PDB entry 9PAV | electron microscopy, 3.22 A resolution | chains A and C of the 7 polymer chains in the assembly

== Chain A ==
Protein: 6-deoxyerythronolide-B synthase
Source organism: Amycolatopsis mediterranei
Notes: EC 2.3.1.94
Reference sequence: O54666 (O54666_AMYMD); residues 32-1580 here correspond to UniProt positions 631-2179 (UniProt number = residue number + 599)
Chain sequence (1683 residues; row label = number of the first residue in the row):
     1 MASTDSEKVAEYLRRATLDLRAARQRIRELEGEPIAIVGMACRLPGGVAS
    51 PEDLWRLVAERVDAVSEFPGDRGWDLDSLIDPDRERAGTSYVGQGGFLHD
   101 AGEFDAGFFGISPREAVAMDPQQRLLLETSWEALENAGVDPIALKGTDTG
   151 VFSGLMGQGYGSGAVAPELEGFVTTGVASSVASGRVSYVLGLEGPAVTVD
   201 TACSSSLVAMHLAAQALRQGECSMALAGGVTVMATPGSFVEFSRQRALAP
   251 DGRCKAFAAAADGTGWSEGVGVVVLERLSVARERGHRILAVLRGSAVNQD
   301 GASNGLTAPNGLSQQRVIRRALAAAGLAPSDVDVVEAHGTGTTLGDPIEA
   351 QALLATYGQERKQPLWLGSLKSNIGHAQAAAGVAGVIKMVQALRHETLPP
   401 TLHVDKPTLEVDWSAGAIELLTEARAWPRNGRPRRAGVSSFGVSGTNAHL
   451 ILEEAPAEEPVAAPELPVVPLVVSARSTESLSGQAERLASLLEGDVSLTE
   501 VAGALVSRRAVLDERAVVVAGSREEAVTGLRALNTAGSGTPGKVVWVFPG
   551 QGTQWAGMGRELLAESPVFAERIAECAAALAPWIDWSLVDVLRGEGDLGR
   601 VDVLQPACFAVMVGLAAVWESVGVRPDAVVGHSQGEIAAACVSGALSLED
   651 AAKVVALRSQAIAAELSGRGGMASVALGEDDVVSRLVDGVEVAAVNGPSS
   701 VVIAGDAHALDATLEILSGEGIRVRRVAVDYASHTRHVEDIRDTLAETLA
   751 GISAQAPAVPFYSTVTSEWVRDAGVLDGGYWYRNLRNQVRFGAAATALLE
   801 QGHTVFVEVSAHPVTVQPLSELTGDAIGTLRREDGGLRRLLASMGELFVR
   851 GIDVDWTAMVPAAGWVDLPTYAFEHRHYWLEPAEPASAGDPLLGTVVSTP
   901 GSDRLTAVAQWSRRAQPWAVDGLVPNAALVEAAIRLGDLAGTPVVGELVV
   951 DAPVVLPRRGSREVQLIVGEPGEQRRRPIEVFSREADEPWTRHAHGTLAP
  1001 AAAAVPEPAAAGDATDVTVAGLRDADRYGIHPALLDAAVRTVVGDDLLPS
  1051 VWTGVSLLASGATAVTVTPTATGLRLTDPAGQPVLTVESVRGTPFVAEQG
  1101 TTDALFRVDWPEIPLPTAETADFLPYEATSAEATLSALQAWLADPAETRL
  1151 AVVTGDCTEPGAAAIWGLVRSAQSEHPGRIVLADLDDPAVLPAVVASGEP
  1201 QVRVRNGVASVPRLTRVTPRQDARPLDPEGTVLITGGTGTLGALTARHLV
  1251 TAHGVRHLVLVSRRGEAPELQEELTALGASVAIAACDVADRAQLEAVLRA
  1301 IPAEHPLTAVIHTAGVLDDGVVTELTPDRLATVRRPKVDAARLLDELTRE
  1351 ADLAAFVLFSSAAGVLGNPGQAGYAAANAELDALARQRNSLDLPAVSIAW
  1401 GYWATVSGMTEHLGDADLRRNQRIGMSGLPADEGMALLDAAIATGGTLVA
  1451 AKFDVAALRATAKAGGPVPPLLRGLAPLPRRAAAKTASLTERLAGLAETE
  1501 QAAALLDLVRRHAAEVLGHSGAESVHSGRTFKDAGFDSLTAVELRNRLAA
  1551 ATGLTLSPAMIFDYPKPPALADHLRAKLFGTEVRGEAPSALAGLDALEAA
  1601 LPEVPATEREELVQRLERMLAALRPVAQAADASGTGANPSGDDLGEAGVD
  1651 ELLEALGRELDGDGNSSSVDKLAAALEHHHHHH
Not modelled in the structure: 884-889, 1479-1683
Construct notes: expression tag (1-31, 1581-1683)
Reported in the primary citation:
  - catalytic residues: C203

== Chain C ==
Protein: 6-deoxyerythronolide-B synthase
Source organism: Amycolatopsis mediterranei
Notes: EC 2.3.1.94
Reference sequence: O54666 (O54666_AMYMD); residues 32-1580 here correspond to UniProt positions 631-2179 (UniProt number = residue number + 599)
Chain sequence (1683 residues; each row starts with the number of its first residue):
     1 MASTDSEKVAEYLRRATLDLRAARQRIRELEGEPIAIVGMACRLPGGVAS
    51 PEDLWRLVAERVDAVSEFPGDRGWDLDSLIDPDRERAGTSYVGQGGFLHD
   101 AGEFDAGFFGISPREAVAMDPQQRLLLETSWEALENAGVDPIALKGTDTG
   151 VFSGLMGQGYGSGAVAPELEGFVTTGVASSVASGRVSYVLGLEGPAVTVD
   201 TACSSSLVAMHLAAQALRQGECSMALAGGVTVMATPGSFVEFSRQRALAP
   251 DGRCKAFAAAADGTGWSEGVGVVVLERLSVARERGHRILAVLRGSAVNQD
   301 GASNGLTAPNGLSQQRVIRRALAAAGLAPSDVDVVEAHGTGTTLGDPIEA
   351 QALLATYGQERKQPLWLGSLKSNIGHAQAAAGVAGVIKMVQALRHETLPP
   401 TLHVDKPTLEVDWSAGAIELLTEARAWPRNGRPRRAGVSSFGVSGTNAHL
   451 ILEEAPAEEPVAAPELPVVPLVVSARSTESLSGQAERLASLLEGDVSLTE
   501 VAGALVSRRAVLDERAVVVAGSREEAVTGLRALNTAGSGTPGKVVWVFPG
   551 QGTQWAGMGRELLAESPVFAERIAECAAALAPWIDWSLVDVLRGEGDLGR
   601 VDVLQPACFAVMVGLAAVWESVGVRPDAVVGHSQGEIAAACVSGALSLED
   651 AAKVVALRSQAIAAELSGRGGMASVALGEDDVVSRLVDGVEVAAVNGPSS
   701 VVIAGDAHALDATLEILSGEGIRVRRVAVDYASHTRHVEDIRDTLAETLA
   751 GISAQAPAVPFYSTVTSEWVRDAGVLDGGYWYRNLRNQVRFGAAATALLE
   801 QGHTVFVEVSAHPVTVQPLSELTGDAIGTLRREDGGLRRLLASMGELFVR
   851 GIDVDWTAMVPAAGWVDLPTYAFEHRHYWLEPAEPASAGDPLLGTVVSTP
   901 GSDRLTAVAQWSRRAQPWAVDGLVPNAALVEAAIRLGDLAGTPVVGELVV
   951 DAPVVLPRRGSREVQLIVGEPGEQRRRPIEVFSREADEPWTRHAHGTLAP
  1001 AAAAVPEPAAAGDATDVTVAGLRDADRYGIHPALLDAAVRTVVGDDLLPS
  1051 VWTGVSLLASGATAVTVTPTATGLRLTDPAGQPVLTVESVRGTPFVAEQG
  1101 TTDALFRVDWPEIPLPTAETADFLPYEATSAEATLSALQAWLADPAETRL
  1151 AVVTGDCTEPGAAAIWGLVRSAQSEHPGRIVLADLDDPAVLPAVVASGEP
  1201 QVRVRNGVASVPRLTRVTPRQDARPLDPEGTVLITGGTGTLGALTARHLV
  1251 TAHGVRHLVLVSRRGEAPELQEELTALGASVAIAACDVADRAQLEAVLRA
  1301 IPAEHPLTAVIHTAGVLDDGVVTELTPDRLATVRRPKVDAARLLDELTRE
  1351 ADLAAFVLFSSAAGVLGNPGQAGYAAANAELDALARQRNSLDLPAVSIAW
  1401 GYWATVSGMTEHLGDADLRRNQRIGMSGLPADEGMALLDAAIATGGTLVA
  1451 AKFDVAALRATAKAGGPVPPLLRGLAPLPRRAAAKTASLTERLAGLAETE
  1501 QAAALLDLVRRHAAEVLGHSGAESVHSGRTFKDAGFDSLTAVELRNRLAA
  1551 ATGLTLSPAMIFDYPKPPALADHLRAKLFGTEVRGEAPSALAGLDALEAA
  1601 LPEVPATEREELVQRLERMLAALRPVAQAADASGTGANPSGDDLGEAGVD
  1651 ELLEALGRELDGDGNSSSVDKLAAALEHHHHHH
Not modelled in the structure: 1-1501, 1577-1683
Construct notes: expression tag (1-31, 1581-1683)
Modified residues: S1538 (4'-phosphopanthetheine-serine; 4HH)

== Chain A / chain C interface ==
Contacting residue pairs - 9 pairs, chain A then chain C:
  G107(A) with R1529(C)
  G110(A) with D1533(C)
  S112(A) with A1534(C)
  P113(A) with L1517(C); H1519(C)
  R114(A) with V1516(C), hydrogen bond (side chain-backbone); L1517(C)
  E115(A) with G1535(C)
  Y188(A) with K1532(C)
Other interface residues (no listed pair), chain A (11 interface residues in all): I111, E170, G171, F172
Other interface residues (no listed pair), chain C (13 interface residues in all): G1518, D1537, L1539, T1540, E1543

== Overview ==
11 residues of chain A face 13 of chain C across their interface, with 1 hydrogen bond. The hydrogen-bonded
pair is R114(A)-V1516(C). From the paper: the catalytic residue C203(A).
Here chain A is 6-deoxyerythronolide-B synthase and chain C is 6-deoxyerythronolide-B synthase, both from
Amycolatopsis mediterranei. Entry 9PAV (Antibody (1B2) Bound Rifamycin Synthetase Module 1 in the Elongation
Mode) was determined by electron microscopy together with 9PAT and 9PC6 from the same study.
